Entry 2WQ6 (X-ray diffraction, 2.30 A resolution); this record covers chains A and D of the 3 polymer chains in the assembly.

Chain A:
Molecule: RE11660P
Organism: Drosophila melanogaster
Notes: EC 4.1.99.3
UniProtKB: Q8SXK5 (Q8SXK5_DROME); residues 1-520 here = UniProt positions 1-520
Chain sequence (543 residues; row label = number of the first residue in the row; numbers below 1 keep their minus sign (Met-22 is residue -22)):
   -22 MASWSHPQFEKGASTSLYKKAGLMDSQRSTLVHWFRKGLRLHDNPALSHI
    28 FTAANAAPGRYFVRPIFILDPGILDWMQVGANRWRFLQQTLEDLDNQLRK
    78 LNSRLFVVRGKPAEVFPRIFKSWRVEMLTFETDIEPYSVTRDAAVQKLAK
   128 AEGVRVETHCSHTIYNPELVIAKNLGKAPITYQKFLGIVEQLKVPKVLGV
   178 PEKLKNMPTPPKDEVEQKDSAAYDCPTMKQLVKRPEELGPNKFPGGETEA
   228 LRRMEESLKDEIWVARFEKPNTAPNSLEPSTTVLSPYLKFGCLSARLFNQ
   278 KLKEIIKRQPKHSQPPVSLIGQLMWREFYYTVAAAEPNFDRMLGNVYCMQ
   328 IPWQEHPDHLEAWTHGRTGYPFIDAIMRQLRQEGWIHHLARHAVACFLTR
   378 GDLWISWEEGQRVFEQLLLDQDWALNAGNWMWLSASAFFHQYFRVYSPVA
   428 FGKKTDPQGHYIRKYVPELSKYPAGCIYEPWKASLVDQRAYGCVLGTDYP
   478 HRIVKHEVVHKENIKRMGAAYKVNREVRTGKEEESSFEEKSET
Unresolved in the structure: -22 to 1, 510-520
Ligand contacts: FAD (flavin-adenine dinucleotide): Phe244, Lys246, Thr258, Thr259, Val260, Leu261, Ser262, Leu265, Phe275, Leu296, Gln299, Leu300, Trp302, Arg303, Tyr306, Trp362, Ile363, His364, His365, Arg368, His369, Ala372, Phe391, Leu395, Asp397, Gln398, Asp399, Leu402, Asn403, Asn406, Trp407, Leu410

Chain D:
Molecule: 15-nt DNA strand
Sequence (15 nucleotides; each row starts with the number of its first residue):
     1 TACCTGCGACCGCTG

How chain A and chain D interact:
Residue-residue contacts (13; chain A residue first):
  Ile157(A) - DG12(D)  phosphate contact
  Ile157(A) - DC13(D)  phosphate contact
  Thr158(A) - DG12(D)  phosphate contact
  Lys161(A) - DT14(D)  salt bridge to the phosphate
  His417(A) - DC10(D)  sugar contact
  His417(A) - DC11(D)  sugar contact
  Gln418(A) - DC10(D)  base contact
  Tyr419(A) - DC10(D)  sugar contact
  Phe420(A) - DC10(D)  sugar contact
  Tyr498(A) - DC10(D)  phosphate contact
  Arg502(A) - DC10(D)  phosphate contact
  Arg502(A) - DC11(D)  salt bridge to the phosphate
  Arg505(A) - DG12(D)  salt bridge to the phosphate
Other interface residues (no listed pair), chain A (11 interface residues in all): Met326

Summary:
Chain A and chain D form an interface of 11 and 5 residues respectively, with 3 salt bridges. Polar contacts
include Lys161(A)-DT14(D), Arg502(A)-DC11(D) and Arg505(A)-DG12(D). Chain A binds flavin-adenine dinucleotide.
Here chain A is RE11660P (Drosophila melanogaster) and chain D is a 15-nt DNA strand. Entry 2WQ6 (Structure of
the 6-4 photolyase of D. melanogaster in complex with the non-natural N4-methyl T(Dewar)C lesion) was
determined by X-ray diffraction, deposited together with 2WQ7.
